PDB entry 5X6E | X-ray diffraction, 2.99 A resolution | chains M and N of the 4 polymer chains in the assembly

[Chain M (and N)]
Protein: Listeriolysin positive regulatory factor A
Source organism: Listeria monocytogenes
Notes: chain N of this document is another copy of the same molecule, construct and numbering; everything in this record applies to it too
Reference sequence: Q4TVQ0 (Q4TVQ0_LISMN); residue numbers follow UniProt; this construct covers 1-237
Amino-acid sequence (237 residues; row label = number of the first residue in the row):
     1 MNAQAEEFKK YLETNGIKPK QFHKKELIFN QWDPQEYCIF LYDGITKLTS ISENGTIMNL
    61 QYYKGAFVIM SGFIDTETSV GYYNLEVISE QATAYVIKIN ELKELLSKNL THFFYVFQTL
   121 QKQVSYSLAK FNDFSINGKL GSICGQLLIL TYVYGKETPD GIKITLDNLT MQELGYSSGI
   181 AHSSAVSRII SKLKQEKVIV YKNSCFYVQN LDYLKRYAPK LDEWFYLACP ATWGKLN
Not modelled in the structure: 1
Residues lining bound ligands: glutathione (GSH): Q61, Y62, Y63, K64, A66, F67, K122, Q123, Y126, K130, Q146, I149, L150, Y154, W224, C229
Reported in the primary citation:
  - binding site for glutathione: Q61, Y62 to A66, F67, K122, Y126, Y154, W224

[Chain M / chain N interface]
Residue-residue contacts (76; chain M residue first):
  S50(M) with K220(N)
  M58(M) with N132(N); S135(N)
  L60(M) with F131(N)
  Q61(M) with L128(N)
  M70(M) with F117(N), hydrophobic; Q121(N)
  G72(M) with Q121(N), hydrogen bond (backbone-side chain)
  F73(M) with Q118(N); Q121(N); K122(N); A228(N), hydrophobic
  I74(M) with F114(N), hydrophobic; F117(N), hydrophobic; Q121(N), hydrogen bond (backbone-side chain)
  D75(M) with Q4(N), hydrogen bond; Q118(N), hydrogen bond
  S79(M) with L227(N)
  V80(M) with S125(N)
  G81(M) with E223(N); L227(N)
  Y82(M) with K220(N), hydrogen bond (backbone-side chain); E223(N), hydrogen bond (backbone-side chain); L227(N)
  Y83(M) with L128(N); A129(N); K220(N)
  K103(M) with F114(N)
  S107(M) with L110(N)
  L110(M) with S107(N); L110(N), hydrophobic
  F113(M) with F113(N), hydrophobic
  F114(M) with I74(N), hydrophobic; K103(N)
  V116(M) with F117(N), hydrophobic
  F117(M) with I74(N), hydrophobic; F113(N), hydrophobic; L120(N), hydrophobic
  Q118(M) with F73(N); I74(N); D75(N), hydrogen bond
  L120(M) with F117(N), hydrophobic; Q121(N)
  Q121(M) with M70(N); G72(N), hydrogen bond (side chain-backbone); F73(N); I74(N)
  K122(M) with F73(N)
  Q123(M) with V124(N)
  V124(M) with Q123(N); V124(N), hydrophobic
  S125(M) with V80(N), hydrogen bond (side chain-backbone)
  S127(M) with S127(N)
  L128(M) with L48(N), hydrophobic; L60(N), hydrophobic
  A129(M) with Y83(N)
  F131(M) with L60(N); K130(N); F134(N), hydrophobic
  N132(M) with S50(N); M58(N); L60(N)
  F134(M) with F131(N), hydrophobic
  S135(M) with M58(N); K139(N), hydrogen bond (backbone-side chain); G179(N)
  K139(M) with S135(N), hydrogen bond (side chain-backbone)
  G179(M) with S135(N)
  K220(M) with S50(N), hydrogen bond; Y82(N), hydrogen bond (side chain-backbone); Y83(N)
  E223(M) with Y82(N)
  L227(M) with S79(N); V80(N); G81(N)
  A228(M) with F73(N), hydrophobic
Also at the interface, not in a pair above, chain M (48 interface residues in all): Q4, L48, T76, K130, I136, S177, W224
Also at the interface, not in a pair above, chain N (50 interface residues in all): T76, T78, L106, V116, I136, G138, S177, W224

[Summary]
The interface between chain M and chain N involves 48 residues on one side and 50 on the other, with 13
hydrogen bonds. Polar pairs include G72(M)-Q121(N), I74(M)-Q121(N) and D75(M)-Q4(N). Ligands of chain M:
glutathione. The paper reports a binding site for glutathione at Q61(M), Y62(M) and F67(M) among others.
Chain M and chain N are both Listeriolysin positive regulatory factor A (Listeria monocytogenes); the
structure, Crystal structure of PrfA-DNA binary complex, was determined by X-ray diffraction, deposited
together with 5X6D.
